Entry 4FJ0 (X-ray diffraction, 2.20 A resolution); this record covers chains A and B.

# Chain A (and B)
Name: 17beta-hydroxysteroid dehydrogenase
Organism: Cochliobolus lunatus
Notes: EC 1.1.1.62; chain B of this document is another copy of the same molecule, construct and numbering; everything in this record applies to it too
UniProtKB: O93874 (O93874_COCLU); residues 1-270 here = UniProt positions 1-270
Amino-acid sequence (270 residues; numbered 1 to 270; the number before each row is that of its first residue):
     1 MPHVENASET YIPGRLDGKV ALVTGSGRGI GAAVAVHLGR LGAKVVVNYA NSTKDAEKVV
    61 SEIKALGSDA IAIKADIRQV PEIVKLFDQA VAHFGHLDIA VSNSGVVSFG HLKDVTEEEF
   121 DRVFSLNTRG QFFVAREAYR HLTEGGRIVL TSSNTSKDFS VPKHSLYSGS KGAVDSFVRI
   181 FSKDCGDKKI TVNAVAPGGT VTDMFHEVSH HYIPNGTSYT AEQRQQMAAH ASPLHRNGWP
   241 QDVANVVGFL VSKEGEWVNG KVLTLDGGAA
Unresolved in the structure: 1-10
Residues lining bound ligands: NADP (NAP; NADP nicotinamide-adenine-dinucleotide phosphate): Gly25, Ser26, Gly27, Arg28, Gly29, Ile30, Gly31, Asn48, Tyr49, Ala50, Asn51, Ser52, Ala75, Asp76, Ile77, Arg78, Asn103, Ser104, Gly105, Leu126, Thr151, Ser152, Ser153, Tyr167, Lys171, Pro197, Gly198, Gly199, Thr200, Thr202, Asp203, Met204, Phe205

# How chain A and chain B interact
Residue-residue contacts (100; chain A residue first):
  Val80(A) with Glu117(B)
  His111(A) with Tyr139(B); Asp184(B), hydrogen bond (side chain-backbone); Asp187(B), salt bridge
  Leu112(A) with Ala135(B); Arg136(B); Phe181(B), hydrophobic; Asp184(B), hydrogen bond (backbone-side chain); Cys185(B), hydrophobic
  Lys113(A) with Arg136(B); Tyr139(B); Arg140(B), hydrogen bond (backbone-side chain)
  Val115(A) with Phe132(B), hydrophobic; Phe133(B); Arg136(B), hydrogen bond (backbone-side chain)
  Thr116(A) with Phe133(B); Arg136(B)
  Glu117(A) with Val80(B); Pro81(B); Arg129(B), salt bridge; Phe133(B)
  Phe120(A) with Arg129(B); Phe132(B), hydrophobic; Phe133(B), hydrophobic
  Asp121(A) with Arg129(B), salt bridge
  Phe124(A) with Thr128(B); Phe177(B), hydrophobic
  Thr128(A) with Phe124(B)
  Arg129(A) with Glu117(B), salt bridge; Phe120(B); Asp121(B), salt bridge
  Phe132(A) with Leu112(B), hydrophobic; Val115(B), hydrophobic; Phe120(B), hydrophobic; Ser165(B)
  Phe133(A) with Val115(B); Thr116(B); Glu117(B); Phe120(B), hydrophobic
  Ala135(A) with Leu112(B)
  Arg136(A) with Leu112(B); Lys113(B); Val115(B), hydrogen bond (side chain-backbone); Thr116(B)
  Tyr139(A) with His111(B); Lys113(B)
  Arg140(A) with Lys113(B), hydrogen bond (side chain-backbone); Asp114(B), salt bridge
  Thr155(A) with Arg179(B), hydrogen bond (backbone-side chain)
  Ser156(A) with Ser176(B), hydrogen bond (backbone-side chain); Arg179(B), hydrogen bond (backbone-side chain)
  Lys157(A) with Lys157(B); Arg179(B)
  Phe159(A) with Arg179(B), hydrogen bond (backbone-side chain)
  Ser160(A) with Arg179(B), hydrogen bond; Ile180(B); Lys183(B)
  Val161(A) with Ile180(B)
  Pro162(A) with Asp184(B)
  Lys163(A) with Asp184(B), hydrogen bond (backbone-side chain)
  His164(A) with Ile180(B)
  Ser165(A) with Phe132(B); Phe177(B); Ile180(B); Phe181(B)
  Ser168(A) with Ser176(B); Ile180(B)
  Gly169(A) with Ala173(B); Ser176(B); Phe177(B)
  Gly172(A) with Gly172(B); Ser176(B)
  Ala173(A) with Gly169(B); Ala173(B)
  Ser176(A) with Ser156(B), hydrogen bond (side chain-backbone); Ser168(B); Gly169(B); Gly172(B)
  Phe177(A) with Phe124(B), hydrophobic; Ser165(B); Gly169(B)
  Arg179(A) with Thr155(B), hydrogen bond (side chain-backbone); Ser156(B), hydrogen bond (side chain-backbone); Lys157(B); Phe159(B), hydrogen bond (side chain-backbone); Ser160(B), hydrogen bond
  Ile180(A) with Ser160(B); Val161(B); His164(B); Ser165(B); Ser168(B)
  Phe181(A) with Leu112(B), hydrophobic; Ser165(B)
  Lys183(A) with Ser160(B)
  Asp184(A) with His111(B), hydrogen bond (backbone-side chain); Leu112(B), hydrogen bond (side chain-backbone); Pro162(B); Lys163(B), hydrogen bond (side chain-backbone)
  Cys185(A) with Leu112(B), hydrophobic
  Asp187(A) with His111(B), salt bridge
Other interface residues (no listed pair), chain A (45 interface residues in all): Pro81, Gly110, Asp158, Leu166
Other interface residues (no listed pair), chain B (46 interface residues in all): Gly110, Asp158, Leu166

# Overview
45 residues of chain A face 46 of chain B across their interface; the contacts include 20 hydrogen bonds and 7
salt bridges. Polar contacts include His111(A)-Asp187(B), Glu117(A)-Arg129(B) and Asp121(A)-Arg129(B). Chain A
binds NADP.
Chain A and chain B are both 17beta-hydroxysteroid dehydrogenase (Cochliobolus lunatus); the structure,
Crystal structure of the ternary complex between a fungal 17beta-hydroxysteroid dehydrogenase (Holo form) and
3,7-dihydroxy flavone, was determined by X-ray diffraction together with 4FJ1, 4FJ2 and 3QWH from the same
study.
